7OMD - chain A; structure by X-ray diffraction, 1.60 A resolution.

[Chain A]
Molecule: Coelenterazine h 2-monooxygenase
From: Renilla reniformis
Notes: EC 1.13.12.5
UniProt: P27652 (LUCI_RENRE); residue numbers follow UniProt; this construct covers 1-311
Sequence (317 residues; row label = number of the first residue in the row):
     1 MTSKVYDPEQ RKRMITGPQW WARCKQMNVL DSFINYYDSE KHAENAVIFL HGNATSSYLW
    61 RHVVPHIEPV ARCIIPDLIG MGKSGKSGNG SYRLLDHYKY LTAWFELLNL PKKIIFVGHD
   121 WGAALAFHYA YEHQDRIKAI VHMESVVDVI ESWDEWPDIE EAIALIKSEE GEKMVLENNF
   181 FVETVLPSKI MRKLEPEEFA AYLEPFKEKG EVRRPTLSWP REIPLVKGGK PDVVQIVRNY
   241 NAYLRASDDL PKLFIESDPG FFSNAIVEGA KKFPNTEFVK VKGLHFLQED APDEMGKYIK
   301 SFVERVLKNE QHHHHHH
Disordered / not traced: 1, 311-317
Differences from the reference sequence: conflict Thr55 (Ala in P27652), Ala124 (Cys in P27652), Ala130 (Ser in P27652), Arg136 (Lys in P27652), Met143 (Ala in P27652), Val185 (Met in P27652), Leu253 (Met in P27652), Leu287 (Ser in P27652); engineered mutation Ala162 (Asp in P27652); expression tag (312-317)
Swiss-Prot annotation at these positions:
  - binding site (substrate): His285
Residues lining bound ligands: VK8 (6-(4-hydroxyphenyl)-2-[(4-hydroxyphenyl)methyl]-8-(phenylmethyl)-[1,2,4]triazolo[4,3-a]pyrazin-3-one): Asp120, Asp158, Glu161, Ala162, Ile163, Leu165, Ile166, Phe180, Phe181, Val185, Lys189, Pro220, Phe261, Phe262, His285

[In short]
Chain A binds compound VK8. Curated annotation (UniProt) lists substrate-binding residue His285.
Chain A is Coelenterazine h 2-monooxygenase (Renilla reniformis); the structure, Crystal structure of
azacoelenterazine-bound Renilla reniformis luciferase variant RLuc8-D162A, was determined by X-ray diffraction
(same publication as 7QXQ, 7QXR, 7OMO and 7OMR).
